PDB entry 2OTJ | X-ray diffraction, 2.90 A resolution | chains 0 and Y of the 31 polymer chains in the assembly

# Chain 0
Molecule: 23S ribosomal RNA
Organism: Haloarcula marismortui
Sequence (2922 nucleotides; row label = number of the first residue in the row):
     2 UUGGCUACUA UGCCAGCUGG UGGAUUGCUC GGCUCAGGCG CUGAUGAAGG ACGUGCCAAG
    62 CUGCGAUAAG CCAUGGGGAG CCGCACGGAG GCGAAGAACC AUGGAUUUCC GAAUGAGAAU
   122 CUCUCUAACA AUUGCUUCGC GCAAUGAGGA ACCCCGAGAA CUGAAACAUC UCAGUAUCGG
   182 GAGGAACAGA AAACGCAAUG UGAUGUCGUU AGUAACCGCG AGUGAACGCG AUACAGCCCA
   242 AACCGAAGCC CUCACGGGCA AUGUGGUGUC AGGGCUACCU CUCAUCAGCC GACCGUCUCG
   302 ACGAAGUCUC UUGGAACAGA GCGUGAUACA GGGUGACAAC CCCGUACUCG AGACCAGUAC
   362 GACGUGCGGU AGUGCCAGAG UAGCGGGGGU UGGAUAUCCC UCGCGAAUAA CGCAGGCAUC
   422 GACUGCGAAG GCUAAACACA ACCUGAGACC GAUAGUGAAC AAGUAGUGUG AACGAACGCU
   482 GCAAAGUACC CUCAGAAGGG AGGCGAAAUA GAGCAUGAAA UCAGUUGGCG AUCGAGCGAC
   542 AGGGCAUACA AGGUCCCUCG ACGAAUGACC GACGCGCGAG CGUCCAGUAA GACUCACGGG
   602 AAGCCGAUGU UCUGUCGUAC GUUUUGAAAA ACGAGCCAGG GAGUGUGUCU GCAUGGCAAG
   662 UCUAACCGGA GUAUCCGGGG AGGCACAGGG AAACCGACAU GGCCGCAGGG CUUUGCCCGA
   722 GGGCCGCCGU CUUCAAGGGC GGGGAGCCAU GUGGACACGA CCCGAAUCCG GACGAUCUAC
   782 GCAUGGACAA GAUGAAGCGU GCCGAAAGGC ACGUGGAAGU CUGUUAGAGU UGGUGUCCUA
   842 CAAUACCCUC UCGUGAUCUA UGUGUAGGGG UGAAAGGCCC AUCGAGUCCG GCAACAGCUG
   902 GUUCCAAUCG AAACAUGUCG AAGCAUGACC UCCGCCGAGG UAGUCUGUGA GGUAGAGCGA
   962 CCGAUUGGUG UGUCCGCCUC CGAGAGGAGU CGGCACACCU GUCAAACUCC AAACUUACAG
  1022 ACGCCGUUUG ACGCGGGGAU UCCGGUGCGC GGGGUAAGCC UGUGUACCAG GAGGGGAACA
  1082 ACCCAGAGAU AGGUUAAGGU CCCCAAGUGU GGAUUAAGUG UAAUCCUCUG AAGGUGGUCU
  1142 CGAGCCCUAG ACAGCCGGGA GGUGAGCUUA GAAGCAGCUA CCCUCUAAGA AAAGCGUAAC
  1202 AGCUUACCGG CCGAGGUUUG AGGCGCCCAA AAUGAUCGGG ACUCAAAUCC ACCACCGAGA
  1262 CCUGUCCGUA CCACUCAUAC UGGUAAUCGA GUAGAUUGGC GCUCUAAUUG GAUGGAAGUA
  1322 GGGGUGAAAA CUCCUAUGGA CCGAUUAGUG ACGAAAAUCC UGGCCAUAGU AGCAGCGAUA
  1382 GUCGGGUGAG AACCCCGACG GCCUAAUGGA UAAGGGUUCC UCAGCACUGC UGAUCAGCUG
  1442 AGGGUUAGCC GGUCCUAAGU CAUACCGCAA CUCGACUAUG ACGAAAUGGG AAACGGGUUA
  1502 AUAUUCCCGU GCCACUAUGC AGUGAAAGUU GACGCCCUGG GGUCGAUCAC GCUGGGCAUU
  1562 CGCCCAGUCG AACCGUCCAA CUCCGUGGAA GCCGUAAUGG CAGGAAGCGG ACGAACGGCG
  1622 GCAUAGGGAA ACGUGAUUCA ACCUGGGGCC CAUGAAAAGA CGAGCAUAGU GUCCGUACCG
  1682 AGAACCGACA CAGGUGUCCA UGGCGGCGAA AGCCAAGGCC UGUCGGGAGC AACCAACGUU
  1742 AGGGAAUUCG GCAAGUUAGU CCCGUACCUU CGGAAGAAGG GAUGCCUGCU CCGGAACGGA
  1802 GCAGGUCGCA GUGACUCGGA AGCUCGGACU GUCUAGUAAC AACAUAGGUG ACCGCAAAUC
  1862 CGCAAGGACU CGUACGGUCA CUGAAUCCUG CCCAGUGCAG GUAUCUGAAC ACCUCGUACA
  1922 AGAGGACGAA GGACCUGUCA ACGGCGGGGG UAACUAUGAC CCUCUUAAGG UAGCGUAGUA
  1982 CCUUGCCGCA UCAGUAGCGG CUUGCAUGAA UGGAUUAACC AGAGCUUCAC UGUCCCAACG
  2042 UUGGGCCCGG UGAACUGUAC AUUCCAGUGC GGAGUCUGGA GACACCCAGG GGGAAGCGAA
  2102 GACCCUAUGG AGCUUUACUG CAGGCUGUCG CUGAGACGUG GUCGCCGAUG UGCAGCAUAG
  2162 GUAGGAGACA CUACACAGGU ACCCGCGCUA GCGGGCCACC GAGUCAACAG UGAAAUACUA
  2222 CCCGUCGGUG ACUGCGACUC UCACUCCGGG AGGAGGACAC CGAUAGCCGG GCAGUUUGAC
  2282 UGGGGCGGUA CGCGCUCGAA AAGAUAUCGA GCGCGCCCUA UGGCUAUCUC AGCCGGGACA
  2342 GAGACCCGGC GAAGAGUGCA AGAGCAAAAG AUAGCUUGAC AGUGUUCUUC CCAACGAGGA
  2402 ACGCUGACGC GAAAGCGUGG UCUAGCGAAC CAAUUAGCCU GCUUGAUGCG GGCAAUUGAU
  2462 GACAGAAAAG CUACCCUAGG GAUAACAGAG UCGUCACUCG CAAGAGCACA UAUCGACCGA
  2522 GUGGCUUGCU ACCUCGAUGU CGGUUCCCUC CAUCCUGCCC GUGCAGAAGC GGGCAAGGGU
  2582 GAGGUUGUUC GCCUAUUAAA GGAGGUCGUG AGCUGGGUUU AGACCGUCGU GAGACAGGUC
  2642 GGCUGCUAUC UACUGGGUGU GUAAUGGUGU CUGACAAGAA CGACCGUAUA GUACGAGAGG
  2702 AACUACGGUU GGUGGCCACU GGUGUACCGG UUGUUCGAGA GAGCACGUGC CGGGUAGCCA
  2762 CGCCACACGG GGUAAGAGCU GAACGCAUCU AAGCUCGAAA CCCACUUGGA AAAGAGACAC
  2822 CGCCGAGGUC CCGCGUACAA GACGCGGUCG AUAGACUCGG GGUGUGCGCG UCGAGGUAAC
  2882 GAGACGUUAA GCCCACGAGC ACUAACAGAC CAAAGCCAUC AU
Disordered / not traced: 2-9, 126-127, 715, 971-998, 1560, 1952-1963, 2137-2236, 2339-2343, 2665-2666, 2915-2923
Differences from the reference sequence: conflict C560 (U3155 in 3377779); modified residue (628, 2587-2588, 2619, 2621)
Modified / non-standard residues: 1MA (6-hydro-1-methyladenosine-5'-monophosphate) at position 628, OMU (o2'-methyluridine 5'-monophosphate) at position 2587, OMG (o2'-methylguanosine-5'-monophosphate) at position 2588, UR3 (3-methyluridine-5'-monophoshate) at position 2619, PSU (pseudouridine-5'-monophosphate) at position 2621
Bound ions: Mg2+ site 1 near G28 (its only coordinating residue here); Na+ site 1: C40, G41; Na+ site 2: G56, A59, G61; Na+ site 3: G66, U107, U108; Mg2+ site 2 near U115 (its only coordinating residue here); Na+ site 4: C141, G142; Na+ site 5 near U146 (its only coordinating residue here); Mg2+ site 3: C162, U2276; K+ site 1: U163, U172; Mg2+ site 4: A165, A167, C168; Na+ site 6: A165, A166, A167; Mg2+ site 5 near A166 (its only coordinating residue here); 64 more Na+ sites not listed; 78 more Mg2+ sites not listed; 1 more K+ sites not listed
Small-molecule neighbours: 13-deoxytedanolide (13T): A2430, C2431, C2432, G2459, A2460
What the authors report for this chain:
  - binding site for 13-deoxytedanolide: C2431, G2459, A2460

# Chain Y
Protein: 50S ribosomal protein L32e
Organism: Haloarcula marismortui
UniProtKB: P12736 (RL32_HALMA); residues 0-240 here correspond to UniProt positions 1-241 (UniProt number = residue number + 1)
Amino-acid sequence (241 residues; row label = number of the first residue in the row; numbering starts at 0):
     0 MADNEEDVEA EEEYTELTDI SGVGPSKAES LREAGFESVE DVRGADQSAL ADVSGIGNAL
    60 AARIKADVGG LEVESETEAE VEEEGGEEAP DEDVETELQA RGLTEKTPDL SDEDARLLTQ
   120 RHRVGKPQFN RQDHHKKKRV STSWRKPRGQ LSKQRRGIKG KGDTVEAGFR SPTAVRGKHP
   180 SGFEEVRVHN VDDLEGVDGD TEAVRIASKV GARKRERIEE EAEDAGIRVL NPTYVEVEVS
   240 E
Disordered / not traced: 0-94, 237-240
Bound ions: Mg2+: His133, Val139

# Chain 0 / chain Y interface
Contacting residue pairs (169; chain 0 residue first):
  G320(0) - Arg212(Y)  hydrogen bond to the sugar
  A521(0) - Lys137(Y)  salt bridge to the phosphate
  U522(0) - Lys137(Y)  salt bridge to the phosphate
  G537(0) - Lys135(Y)  hydrogen bond to the sugar
  G537(0) - Lys160(Y)  sugar contact
  C538(0) - His134(Y)  salt bridge to the phosphate
  C538(0) - Lys135(Y)  phosphate contact
  G539(0) - His134(Y)  hydrogen bond to the phosphate
  G539(0) - Gly159(Y)  hydrogen bond to the base
  A540(0) - Gln127(Y)  hydrogen bond to the phosphate
  A540(0) - Gly159(Y)  sugar contact
  A540(0) - Gly161(Y)  sugar contact
  C541(0) - Pro126(Y)  phosphate contact
  C541(0) - Gln127(Y)  hydrogen bond to the phosphate
  A551(0) - Tyr233(Y)  phosphate contact
  A552(0) - Arg204(Y)  hydrogen bond to the phosphate
  A552(0) - Leu229(Y)  sugar contact
  A552(0) - Pro231(Y)  phosphate contact
  A552(0) - Tyr233(Y)  hydrogen bond to the phosphate
  G553(0) - His178(Y)  salt bridge to the phosphate
  G553(0) - Pro179(Y)  sugar contact
  G553(0) - Arg204(Y)  salt bridge to the phosphate
  G554(0) - His178(Y)  salt bridge to the phosphate
  G554(0) - Ser180(Y)  phosphate contact
  G554(0) - Arg227(Y)  salt bridge to the phosphate
  U555(0) - His121(Y)  phosphate contact
  C556(0) - His121(Y)  salt bridge to the phosphate
  C594(0) - Arg122(Y)  hydrogen bond to the phosphate
  U595(0) - Thr118(Y)  phosphate contact
  U595(0) - Arg122(Y)  salt bridge to the phosphate
  C617(0) - Lys158(Y)  hydrogen bond to the sugar
  C617(0) - Gly159(Y)  base contact
  G618(0) - Lys158(Y)  sugar contact
  G618(0) - Lys160(Y)  sugar contact
  A620(0) - Asp132(Y)  hydrogen bond to the sugar
  A620(0) - Lys135(Y)  hydrogen bond to the sugar
  A620(0) - Lys152(Y)  phosphate contact
  A620(0) - Lys160(Y)  salt bridge to the phosphate
  C621(0) - Gln131(Y)  phosphate contact
  C621(0) - Asp132(Y)  sugar contact
  C621(0) - Ser151(Y)  phosphate contact
  C621(0) - Lys152(Y)  salt bridge to the phosphate
  G622(0) - Gln131(Y)  hydrogen bond to the phosphate
  G622(0) - Arg147(Y)  phosphate contact
  G622(0) - Gly148(Y)  hydrogen bond to the phosphate
  G622(0) - Ser151(Y)  phosphate contact
  U623(0) - Gly148(Y)  phosphate contact
  U623(0) - Gln149(Y)  hydrogen bond to the phosphate
  U623(0) - Leu150(Y)  base contact
  U624(0) - Leu150(Y)  base contact
  U625(0) - Leu150(Y)  base contact
  1MA_628(0) - Leu150(Y)  phosphate contact
  A629(0) - Lys152(Y)  salt bridge to the phosphate
  C637(0) - Lys136(Y)  salt bridge to the phosphate
  C637(0) - Arg138(Y)  salt bridge to the phosphate
  C638(0) - Lys136(Y)  phosphate contact
  C638(0) - Lys137(Y)  hydrogen bond to the phosphate
  C638(0) - Arg138(Y)  salt bridge to the phosphate
  A639(0) - Arg138(Y)  phosphate contact
  C905(0) - Arg144(Y)  salt bridge to the phosphate
  C906(0) - Trp143(Y)  sugar contact
  C906(0) - Arg144(Y)  phosphate contact
  C906(0) - Lys145(Y)  hydrogen bond to the phosphate
  C906(0) - Arg147(Y)  salt bridge to the phosphate
  A907(0) - Trp143(Y)  hydrogen bond to the phosphate
  A907(0) - Lys145(Y)  phosphate contact
  A907(0) - Val164(Y)  sugar contact
  A908(0) - Glu165(Y)  phosphate contact
  A908(0) - Ala166(Y)  hydrogen bond to the phosphate
  G1071(0) - Gln149(Y)  phosphate contact
  G1071(0) - Arg154(Y)  sugar contact
  G1072(0) - Arg154(Y)  salt bridge to the phosphate
  G1072(0) - Arg155(Y)  phosphate contact
  A1073(0) - Arg155(Y)  sugar contact
  A1073(0) - Gly156(Y)  hydrogen bond to the sugar
  A1073(0) - Ile157(Y)  phosphate contact
  G1074(0) - Ile157(Y)  phosphate contact
  G1074(0) - Lys158(Y)  hydrogen bond to the phosphate
  G1075(0) - Lys158(Y)  salt bridge to the phosphate
  G1089(0) - Glu165(Y)  hydrogen bond to the sugar
  G1089(0) - Gly167(Y)  hydrogen bond to the base
  A1090(0) - Gly167(Y)  sugar contact
  A1090(0) - Phe168(Y)  sugar contact
  U1091(0) - Val123(Y)  sugar contact
  G1260(0) - Lys158(Y)  base contact
  U1266(0) - Arg115(Y)  hydrogen bond to the phosphate
  U1266(0) - Gln119(Y)  hydrogen bond to the sugar
  C1267(0) - Arg115(Y)  salt bridge to the phosphate
  C1267(0) - Leu116(Y)  sugar contact
  C1267(0) - Gln119(Y)  sugar contact
  C1267(0) - Pro171(Y)  sugar contact
  C1268(0) - Ala166(Y)  hydrogen bond to the sugar
  C1268(0) - Gly167(Y)  base contact
  C1268(0) - Arg169(Y)  sugar contact
  C1268(0) - Ser170(Y)  sugar contact
  C1268(0) - Pro171(Y)  phosphate contact
  C1268(0) - Thr172(Y)  hydrogen bond to the phosphate
  C1268(0) - Arg175(Y)  hydrogen bond to the phosphate
  G1269(0) - Ala166(Y)  sugar contact
  G1269(0) - Arg175(Y)  salt bridge to the phosphate
  U1293(0) - Gln149(Y)  hydrogen bond to the sugar
  U1293(0) - Arg154(Y)  sugar contact
  A1294(0) - Gln149(Y)  phosphate contact
  G1311(0) - His188(Y)  sugar contact
  G1311(0) - Asn189(Y)  phosphate contact
  G1312(0) - His188(Y)  sugar contact
  G1312(0) - Asn189(Y)  phosphate contact
  G1312(0) - Lys208(Y)  hydrogen bond to the sugar
  G1312(0) - Val209(Y)  hydrogen bond to the sugar
  G1312(0) - Lys213(Y)  salt bridge to the phosphate
  A1313(0) - Lys208(Y)  sugar contact
  A1313(0) - Val209(Y)  phosphate contact
  A1313(0) - Gly210(Y)  hydrogen bond to the phosphate
  A1313(0) - Lys213(Y)  salt bridge to the phosphate
  G1315(0) - Ala211(Y)  hydrogen bond to the phosphate
  G1315(0) - Arg212(Y)  hydrogen bond to the sugar
  G1315(0) - Glu215(Y)  hydrogen bond to the base
  G1316(0) - Gly210(Y)  phosphate contact
  G1316(0) - Ala211(Y)  hydrogen bond to the phosphate
  A1317(0) - Lys208(Y)  phosphate contact
  A1318(0) - Lys208(Y)  phosphate contact
  G1324(0) - Arg204(Y)  base contact
  G1325(0) - Pro179(Y)  sugar contact
  U1326(0) - Arg120(Y)  salt bridge to the phosphate
  U1326(0) - Gly176(Y)  sugar contact
  U1326(0) - Lys177(Y)  sugar contact
  G1327(0) - Arg120(Y)  salt bridge to the phosphate
  G1327(0) - Lys125(Y)  hydrogen bond to the base
  G1327(0) - Arg169(Y)  hydrogen bond to the phosphate
  G1327(0) - Ser170(Y)  phosphate contact
  G1327(0) - Arg175(Y)  phosphate contact
  G1327(0) - Gly176(Y)  hydrogen bond to the phosphate
  A1328(0) - Lys125(Y)  phosphate contact
  A1328(0) - Phe128(Y)  sugar contact
  A1328(0) - Val164(Y)  sugar contact
  A1328(0) - Glu165(Y)  base contact
  A1328(0) - Ala166(Y)  hydrogen bond to the base
  A1328(0) - Phe168(Y)  sugar contact
  A1328(0) - Arg169(Y)  salt bridge to the phosphate
  A1328(0) - Ser170(Y)  hydrogen bond to the phosphate
  A1328(0) - Arg175(Y)  salt bridge to the phosphate
  A1329(0) - Lys125(Y)  salt bridge to the phosphate
  A1329(0) - Phe128(Y)  phosphate contact
  A1329(0) - Trp143(Y)  phosphate contact
  A1329(0) - Val164(Y)  sugar contact
  A1329(0) - Arg169(Y)  base contact
  A1330(0) - Ser142(Y)  hydrogen bond to the phosphate
  A1330(0) - Trp143(Y)  hydrogen bond to the phosphate
  A1330(0) - Arg144(Y)  phosphate contact
  A1331(0) - Ser142(Y)  hydrogen bond to the phosphate
  A1331(0) - Arg144(Y)  salt bridge to the phosphate
  U1333(0) - Arg186(Y)  hydrogen bond to the phosphate
  U1333(0) - Arg204(Y)  sugar contact
  C1334(0) - Arg186(Y)  salt bridge to the phosphate
  C1334(0) - Arg204(Y)  hydrogen bond to the sugar
  C1334(0) - Ile205(Y)  sugar contact
  C1334(0) - Ala206(Y)  phosphate contact
  C1334(0) - Ser207(Y)  hydrogen bond to the phosphate
  C1334(0) - Asn230(Y)  phosphate contact
  C1335(0) - Ser207(Y)  phosphate contact
  C1335(0) - Asn230(Y)  hydrogen bond to the phosphate
  C1343(0) - Lys208(Y)  hydrogen bond to the sugar
  G1344(0) - Lys208(Y)  hydrogen bond to the sugar
  A1356(0) - Arg130(Y)  salt bridge to the phosphate
  A1356(0) - Asp132(Y)  base contact
  A1356(0) - Lys136(Y)  base contact
  A1356(0) - Arg138(Y)  hydrogen bond to the base
  A1356(0) - Val139(Y)  base contact
  U2059(0) - Lys136(Y)  hydrogen bond to the sugar
Other interface residues (no listed pair), chain 0 (76 interface residues in all): A319, C596, G1290, G1292, U1314, A2060
Other interface residues (no listed pair), chain Y (79 interface residues in all): Glu112, Pro146, Asp162, Val174, Arg214, Arg216

# Overview
Chain 0 and chain Y form an interface of 76 and 79 residues respectively, with 52 hydrogen bonds and 31 salt
bridges. Among the polar pairs are G539(0)-Gly159(Y), G1089(0)-Gly167(Y) and G1315(0)-Glu215(Y). Chain 0 binds
13-deoxytedanolide. The paper reports a binding site for 13-deoxytedanolide at C2431(0), G2459(0) and
A2460(0).
Here chain 0 is 23S ribosomal RNA and chain Y is 50S ribosomal protein L32e, both from Haloarcula marismortui.
Entry 2OTJ (13-deoxytedanolide bound to the large subunit of Haloarcula marismortui) was determined by X-ray
diffraction, deposited together with 2OTL.
